PDB entry 8XP0 | electron microscopy, 4.00 A resolution | chains O and Q of the 18 polymer chains in the assembly

Chain O:
Molecule: Flagellar motor switch protein FliM
From: Salmonella enterica subsp. enterica serovar Typhimurium str. LT2
UniProtKB: P26418 (FLIM_SALTY); residue numbers follow UniProt; this construct covers 1-334
Amino-acid sequence (334 residues; each row starts with the number of its first residue):
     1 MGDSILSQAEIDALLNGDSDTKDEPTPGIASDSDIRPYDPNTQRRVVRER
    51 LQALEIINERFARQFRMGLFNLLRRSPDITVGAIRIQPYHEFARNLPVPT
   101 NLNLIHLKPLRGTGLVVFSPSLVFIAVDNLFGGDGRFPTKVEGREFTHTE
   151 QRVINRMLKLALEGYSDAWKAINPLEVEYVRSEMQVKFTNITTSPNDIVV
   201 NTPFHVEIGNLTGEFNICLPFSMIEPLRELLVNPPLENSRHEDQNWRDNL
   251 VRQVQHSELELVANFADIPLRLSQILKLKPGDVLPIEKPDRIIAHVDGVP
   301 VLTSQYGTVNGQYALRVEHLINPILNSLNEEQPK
Unresolved in the structure: 1-33, 323-334

Chain Q:
Molecule: Flagellar motor switch protein FliN
From: Salmonella enterica subsp. enterica serovar Typhimurium str. LT2
UniProtKB: P26419 (FLIN_SALTY); numbering as in UniProt (aligned over 1-137)
Amino-acid sequence (137 residues; row label = number of the first residue in the row):
     1 MSDMNNPSDENTGALDDLWADALNEQKATTTKSAADAVFQQLGGGDVSGA
    51 MQDIDLIMDIPVKLTVELGRTRMTIKELLRLTQGSVVALDGLAGEPLDIL
   101 INGYLIAQGEVVVVADKYGVRITDIITPSERMRRLSR
Unresolved in the structure: 1-50

Chain O / chain Q interface:
Contacting residue pairs (12; chain O residue first):
  W246(O) - I125(Q)
  Q253(O) - R131(Q)  hydrogen bond
  S257(O) - I101(Q)
  S257(O) - N102(Q)
  E258(O) - N102(Q)  hydrogen bond (backbone-side chain)
  L259(O) - I60(Q)  hydrophobic
  L259(O) - N102(Q)
  V296(O) - I60(Q)  hydrophobic
  V299(O) - P61(Q)
  V301(O) - I60(Q)  hydrophobic
  I321(O) - L56(Q)
  N322(O) - L56(Q)
Other interface residues (no listed pair), chain O (14 interface residues in all): N249, V251, D297, L320
Other interface residues (no listed pair), chain Q (12 interface residues in all): Q52, I54, D59, Y104, I106

Summary:
14 residues of chain O face 12 of chain Q across their interface; the contacts include 2 hydrogen bonds. Polar
pairs include Q253(O)-R131(Q) and E258(O)-N102(Q).
Here chain O is Flagellar motor switch protein FliM and chain Q is Flagellar motor switch protein FliN, both
from Salmonella enterica subsp. enterica serovar Typhimurium str. LT2. Entry 8XP0 (Cryo-EM structure of the
protomers of the C ring in the CCW state) was determined by electron microscopy together with 8WHT, 8WIW,
8WK3, 8WK4, 8WKI, 8WKK and 11 further entries from the same study.
